6RDH - chains A and B of the 31 polymer chains in the assembly; structure by electron microscopy, 3.00 A resolution.

== Chain A (and B) ==
Name: Mitochondrial ATP synthase subunit c
Organism: Polytomella sp. Pringsheim 198.80
Notes: chain B of this document is another copy of the same molecule, construct and numbering; everything in this record applies to it too
UniProtKB: D7P7X5 (D7P7X5_9CHLO); numbering as in UniProt (aligned over 1-127)
Sequence (127 residues; numbered 1 to 127; the number before each row is that of its first residue):
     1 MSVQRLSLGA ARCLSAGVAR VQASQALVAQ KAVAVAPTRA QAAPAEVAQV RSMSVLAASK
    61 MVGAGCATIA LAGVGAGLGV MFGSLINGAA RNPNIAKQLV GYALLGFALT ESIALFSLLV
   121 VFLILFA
Unresolved in the structure: 1-53

== How chain A and chain B interact ==
Pairs across the interface (78):
  Ser54(A) - Val55(B)
  Ala57(A) - Leu56(B)
  Ala58(A) - Ser59(B)  hydrogen bond (backbone-side chain)
  Met61(A) - Ser59(B)
  Met61(A) - Gly63(B)
  Met61(A) - Ile124(B)
  Val62(A) - Ser59(B)
  Val62(A) - Val62(B)  hydrophobic
  Val62(A) - Gly63(B)
  Ala64(A) - Ile124(B)  hydrophobic
  Gly65(A) - Gly63(B)
  Gly65(A) - Cys66(B)
  Gly65(A) - Ala67(B)  hydrogen bond (backbone-backbone)
  Gly65(A) - Ile124(B)
  Thr68(A) - Ala67(B)
  Thr68(A) - Ala70(B)
  Thr68(A) - Val120(B)
  Ile69(A) - Cys66(B)
  Ile69(A) - Ile69(B)  hydrophobic
  Leu71(A) - Ala70(B)
  Leu71(A) - Val74(B)
  Leu71(A) - Ile113(B)
  Leu71(A) - Phe116(B)  hydrophobic
  Leu71(A) - Ser117(B)
  Ala72(A) - Ile69(B)
  Ala72(A) - Ala70(B)
  Ala72(A) - Gly73(B)
  Val74(A) - Ile113(B)  hydrophobic
  Gly75(A) - Gly73(B)
  Gly75(A) - Gly77(B)
  Gly75(A) - Ile113(B)
  Ala76(A) - Gly73(B)  hydrogen bond (backbone-backbone)
  Ala76(A) - Gly77(B)
  Leu78(A) - Leu109(B)
  Leu78(A) - Thr110(B)
  Leu78(A) - Ile113(B)  hydrophobic
  Gly79(A) - Gly77(B)
  Gly79(A) - Val80(B)
  Gly79(A) - Met81(B)
  Gly79(A) - Thr110(B)
  Val80(A) - Val80(B)  hydrophobic
  Phe82(A) - Met81(B)
  Phe82(A) - Gly106(B)
  Phe82(A) - Leu109(B)  hydrophobic
  Phe82(A) - Thr110(B)
  Gly83(A) - Met81(B)
  Gly83(A) - Ser84(B)  hydrogen bond (backbone-side chain)
  Ile86(A) - Met81(B)
  Ile86(A) - Ser84(B)
  Ile86(A) - Leu85(B)  hydrophobic
  Ile86(A) - Leu99(B)  hydrophobic
  Ile86(A) - Tyr102(B)  hydrophobic
  Ile86(A) - Ala103(B)  hydrophobic
  Asn87(A) - Ser84(B)
  Ala89(A) - Ile95(B)
  Ala89(A) - Tyr102(B)  hydrophobic
  Ala90(A) - Gly88(B)
  Ala90(A) - Arg91(B)
  Ala90(A) - Asn92(B)  hydrogen bond (backbone-side chain)
  Ala90(A) - Ile95(B)  hydrophobic
  Ala90(A) - Leu99(B)  hydrophobic
  Arg91(A) - Arg91(B)
  Pro93(A) - Asn92(B)
  Pro93(A) - Ile95(B)  hydrophobic
  Ala96(A) - Gln98(B)
  Ala96(A) - Tyr102(B)
  Val100(A) - Tyr102(B)  hydrophobic
  Phe107(A) - Leu109(B)  hydrophobic
  Glu111(A) - Leu109(B)
  Glu111(A) - Ser112(B)  hydrogen bond
  Glu111(A) - Ile113(B)
  Glu111(A) - Phe116(B)
  Ala114(A) - Ile113(B)  hydrophobic
  Leu115(A) - Phe116(B)  hydrophobic
  Leu118(A) - Phe116(B)  hydrophobic
  Val121(A) - Val120(B)  hydrophobic
  Phe122(A) - Leu123(B)  hydrophobic
  Leu125(A) - Leu123(B)  hydrophobic
Interface residues without a listed pair, chain A (41 interface residues in all): Ser59, Cys66, Ser84, Leu85, Leu104, Phe126
Interface residues without a listed pair, chain B (37 interface residues in all): Lys60, Leu105, Ala127

== Summary ==
41 residues of chain A and 37 residues of chain B are in contact; the contacts include 6 hydrogen bonds. Polar
contacts include Ala58(A)-Ser59(B), Gly83(A)-Ser84(B) and Ala90(A)-Asn92(B).
Both chains are Mitochondrial ATP synthase subunit c (Polytomella sp. Pringsheim 198.80). Entry 6RDH (CryoEM
structure of Polytomella F-ATP synthase, Rotary substate 1A, composite map) was determined by electron
microscopy (same publication as 6RD4, 6RD5, 6RD6, 6RD7, 6RD8, 6RD9 and 46 further entries).
